Entry 5BWG (X-ray diffraction, 1.75 A resolution); this record covers chains B and D of the 4 polymer chains in the assembly.

# Chain B (and D)
Protein: Homoprotocatechuate 2,3-dioxygenase
Organism: Brevibacterium fuscum
Notes: chain D of this document is another copy of the same molecule, construct and numbering; everything in this record applies to it too
Reference sequence: Q45135 (Q45135_9MICO); residues 1-365 here = UniProt positions 1-365
Amino-acid sequence (365 residues; row label = number of the first residue in the row):
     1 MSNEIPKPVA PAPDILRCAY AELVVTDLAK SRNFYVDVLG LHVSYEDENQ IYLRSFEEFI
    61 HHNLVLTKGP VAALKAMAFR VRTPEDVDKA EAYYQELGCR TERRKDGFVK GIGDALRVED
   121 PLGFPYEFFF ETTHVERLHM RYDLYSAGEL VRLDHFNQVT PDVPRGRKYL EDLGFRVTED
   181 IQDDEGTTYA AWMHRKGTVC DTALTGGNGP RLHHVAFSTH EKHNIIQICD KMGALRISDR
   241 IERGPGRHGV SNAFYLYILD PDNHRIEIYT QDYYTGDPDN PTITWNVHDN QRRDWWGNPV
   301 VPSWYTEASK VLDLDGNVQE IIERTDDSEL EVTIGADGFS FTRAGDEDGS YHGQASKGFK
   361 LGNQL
Not modelled in the structure: 1-3, 363-365
Construct notes: engineered mutation C200 (His in Q45135)
Ion coordination: Fe2+: H155, H214, E267; Ca2+: D184, E185 (shared with 2 residues of chain A)
Residues lining bound ligands: MPO (3[N-morpholino]propane sulfonic acid): I283, T284, W285, D289, F341, T342, R343, A344
What the authors report for this chain:
  - mutagenesis - H200C (> 400 fold): decreased catalytic activity on HPCA

# Chain B / chain D interface
Pairs across the interface (79):
  I226(B) - F254(D)  hydrophobic
  I226(B) - W296(D)  hydrophobic
  C229(B) - W296(D)
  D230(B) - R247(D)  salt bridge
  D230(B) - W295(D)  hydrogen bond (backbone-side chain)
  D230(B) - W296(D)  hydrogen bond
  G233(B) - Q291(D)  hydrogen bond (backbone-side chain)
  G233(B) - W295(D)
  A234(B) - W295(D)
  R236(B) - W285(D)
  R236(B) - D289(D)  salt bridge
  R236(B) - Q291(D)
  R236(B) - T342(D)  hydrogen bond (side chain-backbone)
  R236(B) - R343(D)  hydrogen bond (backbone-side chain)
  I237(B) - R343(D)
  S238(B) - Q291(D)  hydrogen bond
  S238(B) - W295(D)
  S238(B) - W296(D)
  S238(B) - T342(D)
  S238(B) - K357(D)  hydrogen bond (backbone-side chain)
  D239(B) - T342(D)
  D239(B) - R343(D)  salt bridge
  D239(B) - G349(D)
  D239(B) - Y351(D)
  I241(B) - W296(D)  hydrophobic
  I241(B) - K357(D)  hydrogen bond (backbone-side chain)
  E242(B) - K357(D)
  G244(B) - N298(D)  hydrogen bond (backbone-side chain)
  P245(B) - W296(D)
  R247(B) - D230(D)  salt bridge
  F254(B) - I226(D)  hydrophobic
  W285(B) - R236(D)
  D289(B) - R236(D)  salt bridge
  Q291(B) - G233(D)  hydrogen bond (side chain-backbone)
  Q291(B) - R236(D)
  Q291(B) - S238(D)  hydrogen bond
  W295(B) - D230(D)  hydrogen bond (side chain-backbone)
  W295(B) - G233(D)
  W295(B) - A234(D)
  W295(B) - S238(D)
  W296(B) - I226(D)  hydrophobic
  W296(B) - C229(D)
  W296(B) - D230(D)  hydrogen bond
  W296(B) - S238(D)
  W296(B) - I241(D)
  W296(B) - P245(D)
  N298(B) - G244(D)  hydrogen bond (side chain-backbone)
  P299(B) - F359(D)  hydrophobic
  V300(B) - F359(D)
  V301(B) - K357(D)
  V301(B) - F359(D)  hydrophobic
  P302(B) - G358(D)
  T342(B) - R236(D)  hydrogen bond (backbone-side chain)
  T342(B) - S238(D)
  T342(B) - D239(D)
  R343(B) - R236(D)  hydrogen bond (side chain-backbone)
  R343(B) - I237(D)
  R343(B) - D239(D)  salt bridge
  G349(B) - D239(D)
  Q354(B) - G362(D)
  K357(B) - S238(D)  hydrogen bond (side chain-backbone)
  K357(B) - I241(D)  hydrogen bond (side chain-backbone)
  K357(B) - E242(D)
  K357(B) - V301(D)
  G358(B) - P302(D)
  G358(B) - L361(D)
  G358(B) - G362(D)  hydrogen bond (backbone-backbone)
  F359(B) - P299(D)  hydrophobic
  F359(B) - V301(D)  hydrophobic
  F359(B) - F359(D)  hydrophobic
  F359(B) - K360(D)
  F359(B) - G362(D)
  K360(B) - F359(D)
  K360(B) - K360(D)  hydrogen bond (backbone-backbone)
  K360(B) - L361(D)
  K360(B) - G362(D)
  L361(B) - K360(D)
  G362(B) - G358(D)  hydrogen bond (backbone-backbone)
  G362(B) - K360(D)
Interface residues without a listed pair, chain B (41 interface residues in all): K222, H223, G297, D348, Y351, A355
Interface residues without a listed pair, chain D (41 interface residues in all): K222, H223, G297, V300, D348, Q354, A355

# In short
Chain B and chain D each contribute 41 residues to their interface, with 21 hydrogen bonds and 6 salt bridges.
Among the polar pairs are D230(B)-R247(D), R236(B)-D289(D) and D239(B)-R343(D). Bound to chain B: compound
MPO. D184(B) and E185(B) form the Ca2+ site. The paper reports that H200C of chain B reduces catalytic
activity on HPCA.
Chain B and chain D are both Homoprotocatechuate 2,3-dioxygenase (Brevibacterium fuscum); the structure,
Structure of H200C variant of Homoprotocatechuate 2,3-Dioxygenase from B.fuscum at 1.75 Ang resolution, was
determined by X-ray diffraction together with 5BWH from the same study.
